PDB entry 1P9Y | X-ray diffraction, 2.15 A resolution | chain A

# Chain A
Molecule: Trigger factor
From: Escherichia coli
Notes: EC 5.2.1.8; fragment: Ribosome binding domain
Reference sequence: P0A850 (TIG_ECOLI); numbering as in UniProt (aligned over 1-118)
Chain sequence (121 residues; each row starts with the number of its first residue; numbers below 1 keep their minus sign (Gly-2 is residue -2)):
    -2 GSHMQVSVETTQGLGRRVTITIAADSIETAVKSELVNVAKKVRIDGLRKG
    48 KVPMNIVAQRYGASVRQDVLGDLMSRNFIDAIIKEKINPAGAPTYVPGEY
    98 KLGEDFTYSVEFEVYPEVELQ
Disordered / not traced: -2 to 0, 118
Sequence notes: cloning artifact (-2 to 0); engineered mutation Leu44 (Phe in P0A850)
Swiss-Prot annotation at these positions:
  - modified residue: Arg45 (ADP-ribosylarginine)

# Summary
Chain A is Trigger factor (Escherichia coli); the structure, Ribosome binding of E. coli Trigger Factor mutant
F44L, was determined by X-ray diffraction together with 1OMS from the same study.
